Entry 5BWG (X-ray diffraction, 1.75 A resolution); this record covers chains B and C of the 4 polymer chains in the assembly.

== Chain B (and C) ==
Name: Homoprotocatechuate 2,3-dioxygenase
Source organism: Brevibacterium fuscum
Notes: chain C of this document is another copy of the same molecule, construct and numbering; everything in this record applies to it too
Reference sequence: Q45135 (Q45135_9MICO); residues 1-365 here = UniProt positions 1-365
Chain sequence (365 residues; numbered 1 to 365; the number before each row is that of its first residue):
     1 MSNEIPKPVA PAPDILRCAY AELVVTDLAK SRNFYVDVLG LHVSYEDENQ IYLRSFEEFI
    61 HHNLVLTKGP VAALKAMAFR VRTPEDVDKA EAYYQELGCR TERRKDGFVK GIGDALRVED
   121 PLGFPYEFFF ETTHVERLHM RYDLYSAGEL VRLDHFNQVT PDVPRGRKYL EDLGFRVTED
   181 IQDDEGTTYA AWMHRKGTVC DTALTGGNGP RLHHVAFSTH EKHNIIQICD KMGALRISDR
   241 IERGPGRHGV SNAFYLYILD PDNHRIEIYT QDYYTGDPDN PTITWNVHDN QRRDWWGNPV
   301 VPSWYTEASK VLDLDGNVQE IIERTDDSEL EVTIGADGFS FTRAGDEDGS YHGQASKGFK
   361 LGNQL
Disordered / not traced: 1-3, 363-365 (chain C: 1-3, 358-365)
Sequence notes: engineered mutation Cys-200 (His in Q45135)
Metal / ion sites: Fe2+: His-155, His-214, Glu-267; Ca2+: Asp-184, Glu-185 (shared with 2 residues of chain A)
Residues lining bound ligands: MPO (3[N-morpholino]propane sulfonic acid): Ile-283, Thr-284, Trp-285, Asp-289, Phe-341, Thr-342, Arg-343, Ala-344
What the authors report for this chain:
  - mutagenesis - H200C (> 400 fold): decreased catalytic activity on HPCA

== Interface between chain B and chain C ==
Residue-residue contacts (21; chain B residue first):
  Met-140(B) / Ala-234(C)
  Tyr-142(B) / Gln-227(C)  hydrogen bond (backbone-side chain)
  Tyr-142(B) / Asp-230(C)
  Tyr-142(B) / Lys-231(C)
  Tyr-142(B) / Ala-234(C)
  Asp-143(B) / Ala-234(C)
  Asp-143(B) / Leu-235(C)
  Tyr-145(B) / Ala-147(C)  hydrophobic
  Tyr-145(B) / Gln-227(C)
  Ala-147(B) / Tyr-145(C)  hydrophobic
  Ala-147(B) / Ala-147(C)
  His-223(B) / His-223(C)  hydrogen bond
  Gln-227(B) / Tyr-142(C)  hydrogen bond (side chain-backbone)
  Gln-227(B) / Tyr-145(C)
  Asp-230(B) / Tyr-142(C)
  Lys-231(B) / Tyr-142(C)
  Lys-231(B) / Asp-143(C)
  Ala-234(B) / Met-140(C)
  Ala-234(B) / Tyr-142(C)
  Ala-234(B) / Asp-143(C)
  Leu-235(B) / Asp-143(C)
Also at the interface, not in a pair above, chain B (14 interface residues in all): Arg-141, Ser-146, Glu-221
Also at the interface, not in a pair above, chain C (14 interface residues in all): Arg-141, Ser-146, Glu-221

== Summary ==
Chain B and chain C each contribute 14 residues to their interface; the contacts include 3 hydrogen bonds.
Polar pairs include Tyr-142(B)/Gln-227(C) and His-223(B)/His-223(C). Chain B binds compound MPO. Asp-184(B)
and Glu-185(B) coordinate Ca2+. His-155(B), His-214(B) and Glu-267(B) coordinate Fe2+. The paper reports that
H200C of chain B reduces catalytic activity on HPCA.
Both chains are Homoprotocatechuate 2,3-dioxygenase (Brevibacterium fuscum). Entry 5BWG (Structure of H200C
variant of Homoprotocatechuate 2,3-Dioxygenase from B.fuscum at 1.75 Ang resolution) was determined by X-ray
diffraction together with 5BWH from the same study.
